1BUD - chain A; structure by X-ray diffraction, 1.90 A resolution.

# Chain A
Name: Protein (acutolysin A)
Source organism: Deinagkistrodon acutus
UniProtKB: Q9PW35 (ACLA_AGKAC); aligned to UniProt positions 191-387 over residues 4-200 (the alignment contains insertions or deletions, so no single offset holds)
Sequence (197 residues; each row starts with the number of its first residue):
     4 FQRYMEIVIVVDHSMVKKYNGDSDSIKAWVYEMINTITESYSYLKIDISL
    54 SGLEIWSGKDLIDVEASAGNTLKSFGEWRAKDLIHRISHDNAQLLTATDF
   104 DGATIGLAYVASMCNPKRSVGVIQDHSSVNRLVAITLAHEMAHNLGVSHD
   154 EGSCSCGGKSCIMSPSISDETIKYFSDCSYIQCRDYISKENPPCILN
Sequence notes: conflict S28 (Lys215 in Q9PW35), K48 (Tyr235 in Q9PW35), S52 (Ile239 in Q9PW35), G61 (Glu248 in Q9PW35), D66 (Asn253 in Q9PW35), A69 (Thr256 in Q9PW35), G72 (Glu259 in Q9PW35), A106 (Pro293 in Q9PW35), N118 (Asp305 in Q9PW35), I126 (Val313 in Q9PW35), S151 (Arg338 in Q9PW35), K162 (Tyr250 in Q9PW35), S163 (Thr251 in Q9PW35), S169 (Val257 in Q9PW35), S171 (Asn259 in Q9PW35), D172 (Ser260 in Q9PW35), T174 (Val262 in Q9PW35), D188 (Glu376 in Q9PW35)
Disulfides: C117-C197, C157-C181, C159-C164
Bound ions: Ca2+: E9, D93, C197, N200; Zn2+: H142, H146, H152
From the paper describing this entry:
  - Zn2+ coordination: H142, H146, H152
  - catalytic residues: E143 (proposed by the authors, not directly observed)
  - Ca2+ coordination: E9, D93, C197, N200

# In short
E9, D93, C197 and N200 form the Ca2+ site. H142, H146 and H152 coordinate Zn2+. The paper reports the
catalytic residue E143; Ca2+ coordination by E9, D93 and C197 among others.
Chain A is Protein (acutolysin A) (Deinagkistrodon acutus); the structure, Acutolysin A from snake venom of
agkistrodon acutus at ph 5.0, was determined by X-ray diffraction (same publication as 1BSW).
